3WYP - chains A and C of the 4 polymer chains in the assembly; structure by X-ray diffraction, 1.30 A resolution.

== Chain A (and C) ==
Molecule: Streptavidin
Organism: Streptomyces avidinii
Notes: chain C of this document is another copy of the same molecule, construct and numbering; everything in this record applies to it too
Reference sequence: P22629 (SAV_STRAV); residues 13-139 here correspond to UniProt positions 37-163 (UniProt number = residue number + 24)
Amino-acid sequence (127 residues; numbered 13 to 139; the number before each row is that of its first residue):
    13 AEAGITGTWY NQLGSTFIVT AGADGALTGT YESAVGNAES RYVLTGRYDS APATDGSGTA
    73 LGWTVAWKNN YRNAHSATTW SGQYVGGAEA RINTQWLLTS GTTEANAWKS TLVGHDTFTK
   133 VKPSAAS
Disordered / not traced: 13-14, 135-139 (chain C: 135-139)
Ligand contacts: biotin (BTN): N23, L25, S27, Y43, S45, V47, G48, N49, A50, W79, A86, S88, T90, W92, W108, L110, D128
Swiss-Prot annotation at these positions:
  - motif: R59 to D61 (Cell attachment site)
  - binding site (biotin): Y43, Y54, W92, W108, W120

== How chain A and chain C interact ==
Residue-residue contacts (7):
  Q107(A) - V125(C)
  Q107(A) - G126(C)
  Q107(A) - H127(C)
  V125(A) - Q107(C)
  G126(A) - Q107(C)
  H127(A) - Q107(C)
  H127(A) - H127(C)  hydrogen bond

== In short ==
Chain A and chain C each contribute 4 residues to their interface; the contacts include 1 hydrogen bond. Its
one hydrogen-bonded contact is H127(A)-H127(C). Ligands of chain A: biotin. Curated annotation (UniProt) lists
5 biotin-binding residues on chain A.
Chain A and chain C are both Streptavidin (Streptomyces avidinii); the structure, Crystal structure of
wild-type core streptavidin in complex with D-biotin/biotin-D-sulfoxide at 1.3 A resolution, was determined by
X-ray diffraction, deposited together with 3WYQ.
